PDB entry 1ZPT | X-ray diffraction, 1.95 A resolution | chains B and C of the 3 polymer chains in the assembly

# Chain B (and C)
Molecule: 5,10-methylenetetrahydrofolate reductase
From: Escherichia coli
Notes: EC 1.7.99.5; chain C of this document is another copy of the same molecule, construct and numbering; everything in this record applies to it too
UniProt: P00394 (METF_ECOLI); residue numbers follow UniProt; this construct covers 1-296
Chain sequence (304 residues; each row starts with the number of its first residue):
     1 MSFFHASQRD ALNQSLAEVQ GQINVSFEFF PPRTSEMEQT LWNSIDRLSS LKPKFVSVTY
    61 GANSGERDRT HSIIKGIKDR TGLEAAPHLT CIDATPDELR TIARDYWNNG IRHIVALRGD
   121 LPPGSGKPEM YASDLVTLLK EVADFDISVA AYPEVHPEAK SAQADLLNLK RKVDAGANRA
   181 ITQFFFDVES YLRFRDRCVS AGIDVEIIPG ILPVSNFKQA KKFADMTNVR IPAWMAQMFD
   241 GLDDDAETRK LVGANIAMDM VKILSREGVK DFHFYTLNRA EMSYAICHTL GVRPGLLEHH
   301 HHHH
Not modelled in the structure: 1-2, 122-128, 295-304 (chain C: 1-21, 122-129, 295-304)
Construct notes: cloning artifact (297-298); expression tag (299-304)
Residues lining bound ligands:
  - FAD (flavin-adenine dinucleotide): E28, T59, Y60, G61, A62, H88, T90, A116, L117, R118, G119, D120, Y131, A132, A150, A151, Y152, H156, E158, A159, A164, D165, N168, R171, K172, I181, T182, Q183, Y275
  - NADH (NAI; 1,4-dihydronicotinamide adenine dinucleotide): E28, F30, T59, G61, D120, Q183, F184, F223, M226, T227, Y275, L277

# Interface between chain B and chain C
Residue-residue contacts (25; chain B residue first):
  Q14(B) with A233(C)
  E18(B) with P232(C); A233(C), hydrogen bond (side chain-backbone)
  R195(B) with Q163(C), hydrogen bond (backbone-side chain); R197(C)
  D196(B) with R197(C), salt bridge
  V199(B) with Q163(C); L167(C); R197(C); A201(C), hydrophobic
  S200(B) with S200(C)
  G202(B) with L167(C)
  I203(B) with Q163(C); L167(C)
  D204(B) with K160(C), salt bridge; S161(C), hydrogen bond (backbone-side chain); A164(C); L167(C)
  V205(B) with Q163(C)
  E206(B) with K160(C); S161(C); A162(C), hydrogen bond (side chain-backbone)
  I207(B) with Q163(C)
  R266(B) with D187(C), salt bridge; E189(C), salt bridge
Also at the interface, not in a pair above, chain B (14 interface residues in all): C198
Also at the interface, not in a pair above, chain C (15 interface residues in all): L166, W234

# Overview
Chain B and chain C form an interface of 14 and 15 residues respectively, with 4 hydrogen bonds and 4 salt
bridges. Among the polar pairs are D196(B)-R197(C), D204(B)-K160(C) and R266(B)-D187(C). Bound to chain B:
flavin-adenine dinucleotide and NADH.
Both chains are 5,10-methylenetetrahydrofolate reductase (Escherichia coli). Entry 1ZPT (Escherichia coli
Methylenetetrahydrofolate Reductase (reduced) complexed with NADH, pH 7.25) was determined by X-ray
diffraction (same publication as 1ZP3, 1ZP4 and 1ZRQ).
